Entry 5ZNI (X-ray diffraction, 2.30 A resolution); this record covers chain A.

[Chain A]
Name: Purine nucleoside phosphorylase
Organism: Plasmodium falciparum
Notes: EC 2.4.2.1
UniProtKB: Q8T9Z7 (Q8T9Z7_PLAFA); residue numbers follow UniProt; this construct covers 1-245
Sequence (245 residues; numbered 1 to 245; the number before each row is that of its first residue):
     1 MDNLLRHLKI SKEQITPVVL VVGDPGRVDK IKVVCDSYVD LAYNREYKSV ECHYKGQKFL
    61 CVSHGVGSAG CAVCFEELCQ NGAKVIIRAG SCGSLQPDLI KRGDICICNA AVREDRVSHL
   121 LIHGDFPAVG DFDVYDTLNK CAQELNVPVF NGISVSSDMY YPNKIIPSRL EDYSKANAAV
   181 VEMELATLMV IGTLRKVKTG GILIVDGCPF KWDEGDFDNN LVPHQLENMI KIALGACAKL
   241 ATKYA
Unresolved in the structure: 1-2, 212-223
UniProt features mapped onto this chain:
  - active site: Asp206 (Proton donor)
  - binding site (a purine D-ribonucleoside): His7, Met183, Glu184
  - binding site (phosphate): Gly23 to Arg27, Arg45, Arg88 to Ser91
Residues lining bound ligands: (11R,12S)- Mefloquine (YMZ): His7, Arg45, Val66, Ser91, Cys92, Gly93, Ser94, Met159, Tyr160, Leu170, Val181, Glu182, Met183, Asp206, Gly207, Cys208, Pro209
From the paper describing this entry:
  - conformationally variable residues (order/disorder transition): Trp212 to Val222
  - binding site for (11R,12S)- Mefloquine: Tyr160, Val181

[Overview]
Chain A binds (11R,12S)- Mefloquine. UniProt lists active-site residue Asp206, 3 purine
D-ribonucleoside-binding residues and 10 phosphate-binding residues. From the paper: a binding site for
(11R,12S)- Mefloquine at Tyr160 and Val181; conformational variability at Trp212.
Chain A is Purine nucleoside phosphorylase (Plasmodium falciparum); the structure, Plasmodium falciparum
purine nucleoside phosphorylase in complex with mefloquine, was determined by X-ray diffraction (same
publication as 5ZNC).
